Entry 8GIN (X-ray diffraction, 2.75 A resolution); this record covers chains A and C of the 6 polymer chains in the assembly.

[Chain A (and C)]
Protein: Cyclic GMP-AMP synthase
From: Mus musculus
Notes: EC 2.7.7.86; fragment: catalytic domain, residues 147-507; chain C of this document is another copy of the same molecule, construct and numbering; everything in this record applies to it too
UniProtKB: Q8C6L5 (CGAS_MOUSE); residue numbers follow UniProt; this construct covers 147-507
Chain sequence (364 residues; numbered 144 to 507; the number before each row is that of its first residue):
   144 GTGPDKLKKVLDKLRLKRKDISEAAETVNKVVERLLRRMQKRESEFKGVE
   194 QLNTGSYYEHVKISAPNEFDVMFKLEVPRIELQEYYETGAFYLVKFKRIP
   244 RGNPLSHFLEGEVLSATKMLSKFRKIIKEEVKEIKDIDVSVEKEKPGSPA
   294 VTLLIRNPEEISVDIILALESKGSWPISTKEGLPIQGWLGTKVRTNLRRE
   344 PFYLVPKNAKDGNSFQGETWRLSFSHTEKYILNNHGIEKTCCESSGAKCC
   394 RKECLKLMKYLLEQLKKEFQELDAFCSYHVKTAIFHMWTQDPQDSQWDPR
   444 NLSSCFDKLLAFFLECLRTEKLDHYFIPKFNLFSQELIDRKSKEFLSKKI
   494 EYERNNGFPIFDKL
Disordered / not traced: 144-147, 243-245, 507 (chain C: 144-147, 240-246, 252-255, 507)
Differences from the reference sequence: expression tag (144-146)
Metal / ion sites: Mn2+: Glu-211, Asp-213, Asp-307 (together with ATP); Mg2+: Glu-211, Asp-213 (together with ATP); Zn2+: His-378, Cys-384, Cys-385, Cys-392
Small-molecule neighbours: ATP (adenosine-5'-triphosphate): Gly-198, Ser-199, Glu-202, Lys-205, Glu-211, Asp-213, Arg-364, Ser-368, Glu-371, Lys-402, Ser-420, Tyr-421, Lys-424, His-467
UniProt features mapped onto this chain:
  - region: Lys-372 to Lys-395 (DNA-binding)
  - motif: Leu-154 to Leu-159 (Nuclear export signal), Asp-281 to Ser-291 (Nuclear localization signal)
  - binding site (GTP): Thr-197, Asp-307, Arg-364 to Glu-371
  - binding site (ATP): Ser-199, Glu-371, Lys-402, Ser-420 to Lys-424
  - binding site (Mg(2+)): Glu-211, Asp-213, Asp-307
  - binding site (2',3'-cGAMP): Asp-213, Gly-290, Asp-307, Lys-350, Arg-364 to Ser-366
  - binding site (Zn(2+)): His-378, Cys-384, Cys-385, Cys-392
  - site: Arg-241 (Arginine-anchor), Asp-307, Ile-308 (Cleavage)
  - modified residue: Lys-156 (N6-lactoyllysine), Glu-176 (PolyADP-ribosyl glutamic acid), Ser-199 (Phosphoserine), Tyr-201 (Phosphotyrosine), Glu-272 (5-glutamyl polyglutamate), Ser-291 (Phosphoserine), Glu-302 (5-glutamyl glutamate), Lys-372 (N6-acetyllysine), Lys-382 (N6-acetyllysine), Lys-402 (N6-acetyllysine), Ser-420 (Phosphoserine), Lys-491 (N6-methyllysine)
  - lipidation (S-palmitoyl cysteine): Cys-392, Cys-393, Cys-459
  - cross-link (Glycyl lysine isopeptide (Lys-Gly)): Lys-217 (interchain with G-Cter in SUMO), Lys-271 (interchain with G-Cter in ubiquitin), Lys-335 (interchain with G-Cter in SUMO), Lys-372 (interchain with G-Cter in SUMO), Lys-382 (interchain with G-Cter in SUMO), Lys-399 (interchain with G-Cter in ubiquitin), Lys-402 (interchain with G-Cter in ubiquitin), Lys-409 (interchain with G-Cter in ubiquitin), Lys-410 (interchain with G-Cter in ubiquitin), Lys-464 (interchain with G-Cter in SUMO)
From the paper describing this entry:
  - mutagenesis - E211Q/D213N: abolished catalytic activity
  - specificity-determining residues: His-467 (proposed by the authors, not directly observed)
  - mutagenesis - R364A (33-fold), H467A: decreased catalytic activity on ATP/GTP
  - mutagenesis - H467A (2-fold): increased catalytic activity on GTP/GTP
  - specificity-determining residues: Ile-309, Arg-364
  - mutagenesis - R364A (10-fold): decreased catalytic activity on GTP/GTP
  - mutagenesis - R364A (4-fold): increased catalytic activity on ATP/ATP

[Chain A / chain C interface]
Residue-residue contacts - 37 pairs, chain A then chain C:
  Gln-329(A) with Thr-383(C); Ser-388(C)
  Gly-330(A) with Thr-383(C)
  Leu-332(A) with Lys-382(C)
  Gly-333(A) with Thr-383(C); Glu-386(C)
  Thr-334(A) with Glu-386(C), hydrogen bond (backbone-side chain); Ser-387(C)
  Lys-335(A) with Asn-376(C); Asn-377(C); Glu-386(C), salt bridge
  Asn-376(A) with Lys-335(C)
  Asn-377(A) with Lys-335(C); Lys-382(C), hydrogen bond (backbone-side chain)
  Gly-379(A) with Lys-382(C), hydrogen bond (backbone-side chain)
  Ile-380(A) with Ile-380(C); Glu-381(C); Lys-382(C), hydrogen bond (backbone-backbone); Thr-383(C)
  Glu-381(A) with Ile-380(C); Gln-436(C), hydrogen bond
  Lys-382(A) with Leu-332(C); Asn-377(C), hydrogen bond (side chain-backbone); Gly-379(C), hydrogen bond (side chain-backbone); Ile-380(C), hydrogen bond (backbone-backbone); Lys-382(C)
  Thr-383(A) with Gln-329(C); Gly-330(C); Trp-331(C); Gly-333(C); Ile-380(C)
  Glu-386(A) with Gly-333(C); Thr-334(C), hydrogen bond (side chain-backbone); Lys-335(C), salt bridge
  Ser-388(A) with Gln-329(C); Gly-330(C)
  Gln-436(A) with Glu-381(C), hydrogen bond
Also at the interface, not in a pair above, chain A (19 interface residues in all): Trp-331, His-378, Ser-387
Also at the interface, not in a pair above, chain C (20 interface residues in all): His-378, Cys-384

[Overview]
19 residues of chain A and 20 residues of chain C are in contact, with 10 hydrogen bonds and 2 salt bridges.
Among the polar pairs are Lys-335(A)/Glu-386(C), Thr-334(A)/Glu-386(C) and Asn-377(A)/Lys-382(C). Bound to
chain A: ATP. The paper reports that R364A and H467A of chain A reduce catalytic activity on ATP/GTP;
specificity determinants His-467(A), Ile-309(A) and Arg-364(A).
Both chains are Cyclic GMP-AMP synthase (Mus musculus). Entry 8GIN (Structure of Ternary Complex of mouse cGAS
with dsDNA and Bound ATP: with 10mM Mg2+ and ...) was determined by X-ray diffraction, deposited together with
7UUX, 7UXW, 7UYQ, 7UYZ, 7UZR, 7V0W and 14 further entries.
